Entry 5IZC (X-ray diffraction, 1.92 A resolution); this record covers chains A and D of the 4 polymer chains in the assembly.

# Chain A (and D)
Protein: Pteridine reductase
Organism: Trypanosoma brucei brucei
Notes: EC 1.5.1.33; chain D of this document is another copy of the same molecule, construct and numbering; everything in this record applies to it too
UniProt: O76290 (O76290_TRYBB); residues 1-268 here = UniProt positions 1-268
Chain sequence (268 residues; each row starts with the number of its first residue):
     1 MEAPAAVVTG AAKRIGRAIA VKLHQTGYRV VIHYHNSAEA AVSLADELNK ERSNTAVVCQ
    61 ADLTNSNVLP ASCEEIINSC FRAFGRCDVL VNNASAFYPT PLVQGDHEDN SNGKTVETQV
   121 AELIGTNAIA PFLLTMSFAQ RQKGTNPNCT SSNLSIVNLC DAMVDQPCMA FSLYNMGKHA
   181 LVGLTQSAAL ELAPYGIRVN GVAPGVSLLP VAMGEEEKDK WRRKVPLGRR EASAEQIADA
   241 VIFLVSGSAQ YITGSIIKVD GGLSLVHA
Unresolved in the structure: 1, 104-112, 143-151 (chain D: 1, 104-113, 143-151)
Modified positions: Cys-168 (s,S-(2-hydroxyethyl)thiocysteine; CME)
Ligand contacts:
  - 6F4 (N~2~-[(thiophen-2-yl)methyl]-1,3,4-thiadiazole-2,5-diamine): Ser-95, Phe-97, Cys-168, Tyr-174, Val-206, Leu-209, Pro-210, Met-213, Trp-221
  - NADP (NAP; NADP nicotinamide-adenine-dinucleotide phosphate): Gly-10, Lys-13, Arg-14, Ile-15, Gly-16, His-33, Tyr-34, His-35, Asn-36, Ser-37, Ala-61, Asp-62, Leu-63, Thr-64, Asn-93, Ala-94, Ser-95, Ala-96, Thr-126, Asn-127, Leu-159, Cys-160, Asp-161, Tyr-174, Lys-178, Pro-204, Gly-205, Val-206, Ser-207, Leu-208
Reported in the primary citation:
  - binding site for 6F4: Ser-95, Phe-97, Cys-168, Tyr-174, Val-206, Leu-209, Met-213, Trp-221
  - post-translational modification sites: Cys-168

# Interface between chain A and chain D
Residue-residue contacts - 23 pairs, chain A then chain D:
  Met-163(A) with His-267(D)
  Asp-165(A) with Leu-265(D)
  Gln-166(A) with Gln-166(D); Ser-264(D); Leu-265(D); His-267(D)
  Pro-167(A) with Leu-265(D); His-267(D)
  Trp-221(A) with His-267(D)
  Lys-224(A) with His-267(D); Ala-268(D), hydrogen bond (side chain-backbone)
  Ser-264(A) with Gln-166(D)
  Leu-265(A) with Asp-165(D); Gln-166(D); Pro-167(D)
  Val-266(A) with Ala-268(D), hydrophobic
  His-267(A) with Met-163(D); Gln-166(D); Pro-167(D); Trp-221(D)
  Ala-268(A) with Lys-224(D), hydrogen bond (backbone-side chain); Val-266(D), hydrophobic; His-267(D)
Interface residues without a listed pair, chain A (13 interface residues in all): Cys-168, Leu-263
Interface residues without a listed pair, chain D (13 interface residues in all): Cys-168, Leu-263

# In short
The chain A/chain D interface involves 13 residues from each chain, with 2 hydrogen bonds. The hydrogen-bonded
pair is Lys-224(A)/Ala-268(D). Ligands of chain A: NADP and compound 6F4. From the paper: a binding site for
6F4 at Ser-95(A), Phe-97(A) and Cys-168(A) among others; a modification site at Cys-168(A).
Both chains are Pteridine reductase (Trypanosoma brucei brucei). Entry 5IZC (Trypanosoma brucei PTR1 in
complex with inhibitor F032) was determined by X-ray diffraction, deposited together with 4WCD, 4WCF, 2YHI and
2YHU.
